2ROX - chains A and B; structure by X-ray diffraction, 2.00 A resolution.

[Chain A (and B)]
Molecule: Transthyretin
From: Homo sapiens
Notes: chain B of this document is another copy of the same molecule, construct and numbering; everything in this record applies to it too
UniProt: P02766 (TTHY_HUMAN); residues 1-127 here correspond to UniProt positions 21-147 (UniProt number = residue number + 20)
Amino-acid sequence (127 residues; each row starts with the number of its first residue):
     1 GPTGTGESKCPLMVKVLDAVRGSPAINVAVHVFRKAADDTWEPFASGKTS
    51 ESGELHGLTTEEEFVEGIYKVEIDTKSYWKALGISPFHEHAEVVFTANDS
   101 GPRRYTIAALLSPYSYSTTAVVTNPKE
Disordered / not traced: 1-9 (chain B: 1-9, 126-127)
Curated features (UniProtKB/Swiss-Prot):
  - binding site (L-thyroxine): Lys-15, Glu-54, Ser-117
  - modified residue: Cys-10 (Sulfocysteine), Glu-42 (4-carboxyglutamate), Ser-52 (Phosphoserine)
  - glycosylation: Asn-98 (N-linked (GlcNAc...) asparagine)
Small-molecule neighbours: 3,5,3',5'-tetraiodo-L-thyronine (T44): Lys-15, Leu-17, Glu-54, Thr-106, Ala-108, Ala-109, Leu-110, Ser-117, Val-121

[Chain A / chain B interface]
Pairs across the interface - 43 pairs, chain A then chain B:
  Phe-87(A) / Phe-95(B)
  Phe-87(A) / Thr-96(B)
  Phe-87(A) / Tyr-105(B)  hydrophobic
  Phe-87(A) / Ile-107(B)  hydrophobic
  Phe-87(A) / Ala-120(B)  hydrophobic
  His-88(A) / Val-93(B)
  His-88(A) / Val-94(B)
  His-88(A) / Thr-118(B)
  Glu-89(A) / Ile-68(B)
  Glu-89(A) / Val-94(B)  hydrogen bond (backbone-backbone)
  Glu-89(A) / Phe-95(B)
  Glu-89(A) / Thr-96(B)  hydrogen bond
  His-90(A) / Val-94(B)
  Glu-92(A) / Glu-92(B)
  Glu-92(A) / Val-94(B)
  Glu-92(A) / Tyr-116(B)  hydrogen bond (backbone-side chain)
  Val-93(A) / His-88(B)
  Val-94(A) / His-88(B)
  Val-94(A) / Glu-89(B)  hydrogen bond (backbone-backbone)
  Val-94(A) / His-90(B)
  Phe-95(A) / Phe-87(B)  hydrophobic
  Phe-95(A) / Glu-89(B)
  Thr-96(A) / Glu-89(B)  hydrogen bond
  Tyr-105(A) / Phe-87(B)  hydrophobic
  Ile-107(A) / Phe-87(B)  hydrophobic
  Tyr-114(A) / Thr-119(B)  hydrogen bond (backbone-side chain)
  Tyr-114(A) / Ala-120(B)  hydrogen bond (backbone-backbone)
  Ser-115(A) / Thr-118(B)  hydrogen bond (side chain-backbone)
  Ser-115(A) / Thr-119(B)
  Tyr-116(A) / Glu-92(B)  hydrogen bond (side chain-backbone)
  Tyr-116(A) / Tyr-116(B)
  Tyr-116(A) / Ser-117(B)
  Tyr-116(A) / Thr-118(B)  hydrogen bond (backbone-backbone)
  Ser-117(A) / Ser-117(B)
  Thr-118(A) / His-88(B)
  Thr-118(A) / Ser-115(B)  hydrogen bond (backbone-side chain)
  Thr-118(A) / Tyr-116(B)  hydrogen bond (backbone-backbone)
  Thr-119(A) / Tyr-114(B)  hydrogen bond (side chain-backbone)
  Thr-119(A) / Ser-115(B)
  Ala-120(A) / Phe-87(B)  hydrophobic
  Ala-120(A) / Tyr-114(B)  hydrogen bond (backbone-backbone)
  Val-122(A) / Phe-87(B)  hydrophobic
  Val-122(A) / Tyr-114(B)  hydrophobic
Interface residues without a listed pair, chain A (21 interface residues in all): Ile-68, Lys-76
Interface residues without a listed pair, chain B (21 interface residues in all): Lys-76, Val-122

[Summary]
The chain A/chain B interface involves 21 residues from each chain, with 14 hydrogen bonds. Polar pairs
include Glu-89(A)/Thr-96(B), Glu-92(A)/Tyr-116(B) and Tyr-114(A)/Thr-119(B). Bound to chain A:
3,5,3',5'-tetraiodo-L-thyronine. UniProt lists 3 L-thyroxine-binding residues on chain A.
Both chains are Transthyretin (Homo sapiens). Entry 2ROX (Transthyretin (also called prealbumin) complex with
thyroxine (T4)) was determined by X-ray diffraction together with 2ROY from the same study.
